Entry 4WUU (X-ray diffraction, 3.05 A resolution); this record covers chains A and D of the 5 polymer chains in the assembly.

Chain A:
Name: HLA class I histocompatibility antigen, A-2 alpha chain
Organism: Homo sapiens
UniProt: P01892 (1A02_HUMAN); residues 1-276 here correspond to UniProt positions 25-300 (UniProt number = residue number + 24)
Sequence (296 residues; each row starts with the number of its first residue; numbering starts at 0):
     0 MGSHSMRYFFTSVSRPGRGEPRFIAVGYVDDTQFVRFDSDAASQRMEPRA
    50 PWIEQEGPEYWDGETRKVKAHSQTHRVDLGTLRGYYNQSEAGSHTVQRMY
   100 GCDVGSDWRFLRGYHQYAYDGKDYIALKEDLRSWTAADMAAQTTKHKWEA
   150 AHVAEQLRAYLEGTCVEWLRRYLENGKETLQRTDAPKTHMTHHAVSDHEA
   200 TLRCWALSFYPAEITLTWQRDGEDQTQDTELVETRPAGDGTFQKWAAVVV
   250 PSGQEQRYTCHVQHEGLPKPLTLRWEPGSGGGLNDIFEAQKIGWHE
Unresolved in the structure: 0, 276-295
Sequence notes: initiating methionine (0); expression tag (277-295)
Disulfides: Cys-101/Cys-164, Cys-203/Cys-259

Chain D:
Name: ESK1
Organism: Homo sapiens
Sequence (216 residues; row label = number of the first residue in the row):
     1 QAVVTQPPSASGTPGQRVTISCSGSSSNIGSNTVNWYQQVPGTAPKLLIY
    51 SNNQRPSGVPDRFSGSKSGTSASLAISGLQSEDEADYYCAAWDDSLNGWV
   101 FGGGTKLTVLGQPKANPTVTLFPPSSEELQANKATLVCLISDFYPGAVTV
   151 AWKADGSPVKAGVETTKPSKQSNNKYAASSYLSLTPEQWKSHRSYSCQVT
   201 HEGSTVEKTVAPTECS
Unresolved in the structure: 1, 214-216
Disulfides: Cys-22/Cys-89, Cys-138/Cys-197

Interface between chain A and chain D:
Pairs across the interface - 11 pairs, chain A then chain D:
  Glu-58(A) with Thr-33(D); Ser-51(D), hydrogen bond
  Gly-62(A) with Ser-31(D)
  Arg-65(A) with Gly-30(D); Gly-69(D)
  Lys-66(A) with Ser-31(D), hydrogen bond (side chain-backbone); Asn-32(D)
  Gln-155(A) with Asp-94(D); Ser-95(D), hydrogen bond (side chain-backbone); Asn-97(D), hydrogen bond
  Ala-158(A) with Asn-97(D)
Also at the interface, not in a pair above, chain A (8 interface residues in all): Tyr-159, Thr-163

Overview:
8 residues of chain A face 9 of chain D across their interface, with 4 hydrogen bonds. Polar contacts include
Glu-58(A)/Ser-51(D), Lys-66(A)/Ser-31(D) and Gln-155(A)/Ser-95(D).
Chain A is HLA class I histocompatibility antigen, A-2 alpha chain and chain D is ESK1, both from Homo
sapiens; the structure, Structure of ESK1 in complex with HLA-A*0201/WT1, was determined by X-ray diffraction.
